Entry 4DOR (X-ray diffraction, 1.90 A resolution); this record covers chains A and B of the 4 polymer chains in the assembly.

[Chain A (and B)]
Name: Nuclear receptor subfamily 5 group A member 2
Source organism: Homo sapiens
Notes: chain B of this document is another copy of the same molecule, construct and numbering; everything in this record applies to it too
Reference sequence: O00482 (NR5A2_HUMAN); residues 290-541 here = UniProt positions 290-541
Chain sequence (255 residues; row label = number of the first residue in the row):
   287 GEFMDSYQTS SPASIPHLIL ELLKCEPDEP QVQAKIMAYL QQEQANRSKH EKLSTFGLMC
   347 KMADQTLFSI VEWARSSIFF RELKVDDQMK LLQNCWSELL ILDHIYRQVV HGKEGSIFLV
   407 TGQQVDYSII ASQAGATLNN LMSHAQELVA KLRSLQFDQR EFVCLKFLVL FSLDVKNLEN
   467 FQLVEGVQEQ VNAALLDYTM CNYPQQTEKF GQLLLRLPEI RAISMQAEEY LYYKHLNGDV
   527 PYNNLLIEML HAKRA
Unresolved in the structure: 287-299, 398-420, 539-541 (chain B: 287-299, 540-541)
Sequence notes: expression tag (287-289)
Small-molecule neighbours: EPH (L-alpha-phosphatidyl-beta-oleoyl-gamma-palmitoyl-phosphatidylethanolamine): S334, H336, E337
Curated features (UniProtKB/Swiss-Prot):
  - region: Y528 to K539 (AF-2)
  - binding site (a phospholipid derivative): G421 to L424, Y516, K520
What the authors report for this chain:
  - conformationally variable residues (order/disorder transition): H397 to G421
  - mutagenesis - G421A: decreased binding to PLs

[Interface between chain A and chain B]
Contacting residue pairs (32):
  R333(A) with D525(B), salt bridge
  S334(A) with Q419(B)
  K335(A) with Q419(B)
  H336(A) with S340(B); T341(B), hydrogen bond; F342(B), hydrogen bond (backbone-backbone); Q419(B)
  E337(A) with S340(B); K520(B), salt bridge
  K338(A) with S340(B)
  S340(A) with H336(B); K338(B)
  T341(A) with H336(B), hydrogen bond (backbone-backbone)
  F342(A) with H336(B), hydrogen bond (backbone-backbone); E337(B)
  K520(A) with E337(B), salt bridge
  H521(A) with Y528(B), hydrogen bond
  L522(A) with N529(B), hydrogen bond (backbone-side chain)
  N523(A) with R333(B)
  G524(A) with P527(B); Y528(B)
  D525(A) with R333(B), salt bridge
  V526(A) with Y528(B), hydrogen bond (backbone-side chain)
  P527(A) with G524(B)
  Y528(A) with H521(B), hydrogen bond; G524(B); V526(B), hydrogen bond (side chain-backbone); Y528(B), hydrophobic; I533(B)
  N529(A) with H521(B), hydrogen bond (side chain-backbone); L522(B)
  I533(A) with Y528(B)
Interface residues without a listed pair, chain B (21 interface residues in all): K347, I415, N523

[Summary]
Chain A and chain B form an interface of 20 and 21 residues respectively, with 10 hydrogen bonds and 4 salt
bridges. Among the polar pairs are R333(A)-D525(B), E337(A)-K520(B) and H336(A)-T341(B). Bound to chain A:
compound EPH. From the paper: G421A of chain A reduces binding to PLs; conformational variability at H397(A).
Both chains are Nuclear receptor subfamily 5 group A member 2 (Homo sapiens). Entry 4DOR (Human Nuclear
Receptor Liver Receptor Homologue-1, LRH-1, in its apo State Bound to a Fragment of ...) was determined by
X-ray diffraction together with 4DOS from the same study.
